1JLK - chains A and B; structure by X-ray diffraction, 2.30 A resolution.

Chain A (and B):
Name: Response regulator RCP1
From: Synechocystis sp
Notes: chain B of this document is another copy of the same molecule, construct and numbering; everything in this record applies to it too
UniProtKB: Q55169 (RCP1_SYNY3); numbering as in UniProt (aligned over 1-147)
Sequence (147 residues; row label = number of the first residue in the row):
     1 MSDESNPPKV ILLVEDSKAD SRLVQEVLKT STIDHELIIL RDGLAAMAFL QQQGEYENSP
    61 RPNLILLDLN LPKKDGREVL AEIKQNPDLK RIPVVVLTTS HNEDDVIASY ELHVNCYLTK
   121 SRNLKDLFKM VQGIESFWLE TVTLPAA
Not modelled in the structure: 1-5, 147 (chain B: 1-7, 147)
Metal / ion sites: Mn2+: D16, D68, N70 (together with sulfate ion)
Curated features (UniProtKB/Swiss-Prot):
  - modified residue: D68 (4-aspartylphosphate)
  - mutagenesis: D68 (D68A: Unable to be phosphorylated by cph1)
From the paper describing this entry:
  - Mn2+ coordination: D16, D68, N70
  - conformationally variable residues (side-chain flip): S100, H101, N102
  - contacts within the chain: D68-T98 (hydrogen bond), E15-K120 (salt bridge), D68-K120 (salt bridge)
  - post-translational modification sites: D68 (by similarity / conservation)
  - catalytic residues: E15, D16, D68, K120 (by similarity / conservation)

How chain A and chain B interact:
Pairs across the interface (43; chain A residue first):
  K84(A) - H113(B)
  K90(A) - E111(B)  hydrogen bond (side chain-backbone)
  K90(A) - H113(B)
  R91(A) - I107(B)
  R91(A) - E111(B)  salt bridge
  E103(A) - A146(B)
  I107(A) - R91(B)
  Y110(A) - R91(B)
  Y110(A) - V142(B)
  Y110(A) - T143(B)  hydrogen bond (side chain-backbone)
  Y110(A) - P145(B)  hydrophobic
  E111(A) - K90(B)
  E111(A) - R91(B)  salt bridge
  H113(A) - H113(B)
  V114(A) - N115(B)
  N115(A) - N115(B)  hydrogen bond (backbone-side chain)
  N115(A) - W138(B)
  C116(A) - F137(B)  hydrophobic
  C116(A) - W138(B)  hydrophobic
  C116(A) - V142(B)  hydrophobic
  Y117(A) - V142(B)
  Y117(A) - T143(B)  hydrogen bond (backbone-backbone)
  L118(A) - T141(B)
  L118(A) - V142(B)  hydrophobic
  T119(A) - T143(B)
  F137(A) - C116(B)  hydrophobic
  F137(A) - G133(B)
  F137(A) - I134(B)  hydrophobic
  F137(A) - F137(B)  hydrophobic
  F137(A) - W138(B)
  W138(A) - N115(B)
  W138(A) - C116(B)  hydrophobic
  W138(A) - F137(B)
  T141(A) - M130(B)
  V142(A) - Y110(B)
  V142(A) - Y117(B)
  V142(A) - L118(B)  hydrophobic
  T143(A) - V106(B)
  T143(A) - Y110(B)  hydrogen bond (backbone-side chain)
  T143(A) - Y117(B)  hydrogen bond (backbone-backbone)
  T143(A) - T119(B)
  P145(A) - Y110(B)  hydrophobic
  A146(A) - E103(B)
Interface residues without a listed pair, chain A (29 interface residues in all): P87, P93, V106, K129, M130, G133, I134, L144
Interface residues without a listed pair, chain B (28 interface residues in all): P87, P93, V114, E140, L144

Summary:
Chain A and chain B form an interface of 29 and 28 residues respectively; the contacts include 6 hydrogen
bonds and 2 salt bridges. Polar contacts include R91(A)-E111(B), K90(A)-E111(B) and Y110(A)-T143(B). From
UniProt: one mutagenesis site on chain A. The paper reports catalytic residues E15(A), D16(A) and D68(A) among
others; Mn2+ coordination by D16(A), D68(A) and N70(A).
Chain A and chain B are both Response regulator RCP1 (Synechocystis sp); the structure, Crystal structure of
the Mn(2+)-bound form of response regulator Rcp1, was determined by X-ray diffraction together with 1I3C from
the same study.
